PDB entry 7N02 | X-ray diffraction, 2.35 A resolution | chains A and B

# Chain A (and B)
Name: Aminopeptidase P family protein
Organism: Lactococcus lactis
Notes: EC 3.4.13.9; chain B of this document is another copy of the same molecule, construct and numbering; everything in this record applies to it too
UniProtKB: A8WBX8 (A8WBX8_9LACT); residue numbers follow UniProt; this construct covers 1-362
Amino-acid sequence (362 residues; numbered 1 to 362; the number before each row is that of its first residue):
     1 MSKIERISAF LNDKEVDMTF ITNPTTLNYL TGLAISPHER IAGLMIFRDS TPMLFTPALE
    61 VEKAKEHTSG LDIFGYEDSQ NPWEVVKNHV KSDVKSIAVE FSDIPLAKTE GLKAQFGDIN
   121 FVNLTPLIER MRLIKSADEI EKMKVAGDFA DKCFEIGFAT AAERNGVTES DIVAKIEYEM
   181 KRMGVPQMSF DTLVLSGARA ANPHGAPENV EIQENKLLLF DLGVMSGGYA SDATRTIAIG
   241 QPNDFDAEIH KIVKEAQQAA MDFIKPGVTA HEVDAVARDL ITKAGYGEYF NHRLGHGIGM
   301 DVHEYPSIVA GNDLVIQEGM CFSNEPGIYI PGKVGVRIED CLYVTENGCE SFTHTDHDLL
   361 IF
Differences from the reference sequence: engineered mutation Ser36 (Asp in A8WBX8)
Metal / ion sites: Mn2+ site 1: Asp221, Asp232, Glu339; Mn2+ site 2: Asp232, His296, Glu325, Glu339

# Chain A / chain B interface
Contacting residue pairs (25):
  Phe101(A) - Leu106(B)  hydrophobic
  Phe101(A) - Ala107(B)  hydrogen bond (backbone-backbone)
  Ile104(A) - Pro105(B)
  Ile104(A) - Leu106(B)  hydrogen bond (backbone-backbone)
  Pro105(A) - Phe101(B)
  Pro105(A) - Ser102(B)
  Pro105(A) - Ile104(B)
  Pro105(A) - Pro105(B)  hydrophobic
  Leu106(A) - Phe101(B)  hydrogen bond (backbone-backbone)
  Leu106(A) - Ile104(B)  hydrogen bond (backbone-backbone)
  Ala107(A) - Phe101(B)  hydrogen bond (backbone-backbone)
  Asp171(A) - Arg182(B)  salt bridge
  Val173(A) - Lys181(B)
  Ala174(A) - Tyr178(B)
  Ala174(A) - Lys181(B)
  Ala174(A) - Arg182(B)
  Lys175(A) - Tyr178(B)
  Glu177(A) - Lys181(B)  salt bridge
  Tyr178(A) - Ala174(B)
  Tyr178(A) - Lys175(B)
  Tyr178(A) - Tyr178(B)  hydrophobic
  Lys181(A) - Ala174(B)
  Lys181(A) - Glu177(B)  salt bridge
  Arg182(A) - Asp171(B)  salt bridge
  Arg182(A) - Ala174(B)
Also at the interface, not in a pair above, chain A (17 interface residues in all): Val99, Ser102, Asp103, Phe121
Also at the interface, not in a pair above, chain B (16 interface residues in all): Val99, Asp103, Phe121

# Summary
The interface between chain A and chain B involves 17 residues on one side and 16 on the other, with 5
hydrogen bonds and 4 salt bridges. Among the polar pairs are Asp171(A)-Arg182(B), Glu177(A)-Lys181(B) and
Phe101(A)-Ala107(B).
Chain A and chain B are both Aminopeptidase P family protein (Lactococcus lactis); the structure, X-ray
crystallographic structure model of Lactococcus lactis prolidase mutant D36S, was determined by X-ray
diffraction together with 7K3U and 6XMR from the same study.
